Entry 3L4J (X-ray diffraction, 2.48 A resolution); this record covers chains A and C of the 5 polymer chains in the assembly.

[Chain A]
Protein: DNA topoisomerase 2
Source organism: Saccharomyces cerevisiae
Notes: EC 5.99.1.3
UniProt: P06786 (TOP2_YEAST); numbering as in UniProt (aligned over 421-1177)
Amino-acid sequence (758 residues; each row starts with the number of its first residue):
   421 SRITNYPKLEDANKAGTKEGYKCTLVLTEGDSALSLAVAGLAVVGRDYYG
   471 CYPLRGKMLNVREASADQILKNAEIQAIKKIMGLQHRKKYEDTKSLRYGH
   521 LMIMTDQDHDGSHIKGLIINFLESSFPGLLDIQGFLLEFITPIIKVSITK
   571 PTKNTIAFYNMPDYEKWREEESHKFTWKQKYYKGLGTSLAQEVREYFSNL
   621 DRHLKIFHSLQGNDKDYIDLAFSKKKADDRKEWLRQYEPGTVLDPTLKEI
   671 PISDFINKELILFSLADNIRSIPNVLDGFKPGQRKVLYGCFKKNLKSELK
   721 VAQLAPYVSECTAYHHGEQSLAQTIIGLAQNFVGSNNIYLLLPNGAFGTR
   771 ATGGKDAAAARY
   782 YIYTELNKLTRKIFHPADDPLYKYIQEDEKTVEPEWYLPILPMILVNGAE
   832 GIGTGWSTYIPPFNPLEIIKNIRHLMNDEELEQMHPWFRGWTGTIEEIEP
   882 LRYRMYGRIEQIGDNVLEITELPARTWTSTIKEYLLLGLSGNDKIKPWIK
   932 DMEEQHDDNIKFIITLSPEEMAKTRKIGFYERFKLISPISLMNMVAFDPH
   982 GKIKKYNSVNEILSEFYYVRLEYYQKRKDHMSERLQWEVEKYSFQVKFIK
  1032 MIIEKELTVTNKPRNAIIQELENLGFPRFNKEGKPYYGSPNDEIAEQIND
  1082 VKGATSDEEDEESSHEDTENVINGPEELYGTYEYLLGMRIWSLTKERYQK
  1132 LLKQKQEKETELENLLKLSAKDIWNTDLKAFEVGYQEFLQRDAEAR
Not modelled in the structure: 1071-1106
Sequence notes: microheterogeneity Tyr782 (Tyr in P06786)
Modified / non-standard residues: Tyr782 (o-phosphotyrosine; PTR)
Small-molecule neighbours: 3'-thio-thymidine-5'-phosphate (TSP): Glu449, Gly476, Lys477, Asp530, Ile534, His735, His736, Gly737
Swiss-Prot annotation at these positions:
  - region: Lys965 to Asn974 (Interaction with DNA)
  - active site: Tyr782 (O-(5'-phospho-DNA)-tyrosine intermediate)
  - binding site (Mg(2+)): Glu449, Asp526, Asp528
  - site: Lys477 (Interaction with DNA), Asn480 (Interaction with DNA), Arg650 (Interaction with DNA), Lys651 (Interaction with DNA), Lys700 (Interaction with DNA), Tyr734 (Interaction with DNA), Ser740 (Interaction with DNA), Arg781 (Transition state stabilizer), Ile833 (Important for DNA bending), Trp908 (Interaction with DNA)
  - modified residue: Thr1086 (Phosphothreonine), Ser1087 (Phosphoserine)
  - mutagenesis: Arg690 (R690A: Loss of enzyme activity), Asp697 (D697A: Strongly reduced enzyme activity), Lys700 (K700A: Strongly reduced enzyme activity), Arg704 (R704A: Strongly reduced enzyme activity), His736 (H736A: No effect), Arg781 (R781A: Strongly reduced enzyme activity), Tyr782 (Y782F: Loss of enzyme activity), Asn828 (N828A: Strongly reduced enzyme activity)
What the authors report for this chain:
  - catalytic residues: His736, Arg781, Tyr782
  - contacts within the chain: Asp530-Arg690 (salt bridge), Asp799-Arg1001 (salt bridge), Asp799-Arg1008 (salt bridge)
  - conformationally variable residues (helix shift): Tyr782, Pro797 to Leu802

[Chain C]
Molecule: 15-nt DNA strand
Sequence (15 nucleotides; row label = number of the first residue in the row):
     1 CGCGGTAGCAGTAGG

[Chain A / chain C interface]
Residue-residue contacts - 38 pairs, chain A then chain C:
  Lys477(A) with DT6(C), sugar contact; DA7(C), base contact
  Met478(A) with DA7(C), sugar contact
  Leu479(A) with DT6(C), phosphate contact; DA7(C), phosphate contact
  Asn480(A) with DT6(C), phosphate contact; DA7(C), hydrogen bond to the phosphate; DG8(C), hydrogen bond to the phosphate
  Gln488(A) with DT6(C), hydrogen bond to the phosphate
  His533(A) with DA7(C), hydrogen bond to the phosphate; DG8(C), salt bridge to the phosphate
  Phe642(A) with DG8(C), phosphate contact
  Ala647(A) with DC9(C), phosphate contact; DA10(C), phosphate contact
  Arg650(A) with DC9(C), salt bridge to the phosphate
  Lys651(A) with DA10(C), salt bridge to the phosphate
  Arg781(A) with DG2(C), salt bridge to the phosphate
  Tyr782(A) with DC1(C), sugar contact; DG2(C), phosphate contact
  Ile833(A) with DG8(C), sugar contact; DC9(C), sugar contact
  Gly834(A) with DG8(C), phosphate contact; DC9(C), sugar contact
  Thr835(A) with DG8(C), phosphate contact; DC9(C), phosphate contact
  Gly836(A) with DG8(C), phosphate contact; DC9(C), hydrogen bond to the phosphate; DA10(C), phosphate contact
  Trp837(A) with DC9(C), sugar contact
  Ser838(A) with DC9(C), sugar contact; DA10(C), sugar contact
  Lys925(A) with DG15(C), hydrogen bond to the phosphate
  Lys965(A) with DA13(C), hydrogen bond to the phosphate; DG14(C), salt bridge to the phosphate
  Pro969(A) with DT12(C), phosphate contact
  Ser971(A) with DG11(C), phosphate contact
  Met973(A) with DG11(C), phosphate contact
  Asn974(A) with DA10(C), sugar contact
Interface residues without a listed pair, chain A (29 interface residues in all): Gly476, Leu537, Ala641, Asp687, Ile967
Interface residues without a listed pair, chain C (13 interface residues in all): DG5

[Summary]
29 residues of chain A and 13 residues of chain C are in contact; the contacts include 7 hydrogen bonds and 5
salt bridges. Among the polar pairs are Asn480(A)-DA7(C), Asn480(A)-DG8(C) and Gln488(A)-DT6(C). Bound to
chain A: 3'-thio-thymidine-5'-phosphate. The paper reports catalytic residues His736(A), Arg781(A) and
Tyr782(A); conformational variability at Tyr782(A) and Pro797(A).
Chain A is DNA topoisomerase 2 (Saccharomyces cerevisiae) and chain C is a 15-nt DNA strand; the structure,
Topoisomerase II-DNA cleavage complex, apo, was determined by X-ray diffraction, deposited together with 3L4K.
